Entry 2QEX (X-ray diffraction, 2.90 A resolution); this record covers chains 0 and B of the 31 polymer chains in the assembly.

[Chain 0]
Molecule: 23S ribosomal RNA
Organism: Haloarcula marismortui
Sequence (2772 nucleotides; numbered 1 to 2923; 151 numbers in that range are skipped by the numbering (no residue carries them; nothing is unmodelled there); the number before each row is that of its first residue):
     1 GUUGGCUACUAUGCCAGCUGGUGGAUUGCUCGGCUCAGGCGCUGAUGAAG
    51 GACGUGCCAAGCUGCGAUAAGCCAUGGGGAGCCGCACGGAGGCGAAGAAC
   101 CAUGGAUUUCCGAAUGAGAAUCUCU
   128 AACAAUUGCUUCGCGCAAUGAGGAACCCCGAGAACUGAAACAUCUCAGUA
   178 UCGGGAGGAACAGAAAACGCAAUGUGAUGUCGUUAGUAACCGCGAGUGAA
   228 CGCGAUACAGCCCAAACCGAAGCCCUCACGGGCAAUGUGGUGUCAGGGCU
   278 ACCUCUCAUCAGCCGACCGUCUCGACGAAGUCUCUUGGAACAGAGCGUGA
   328 UACAGGGUGACAACCCCGUACUCGAGACCAGUACGACGUGCGGUAGUGCC
   378 AGAGUAGCGGGGGUUGGAUAUCCCUCGCGAAUAACGCAGGCAUCGACUGC
   428 GAAGGCUAAACACAACCUGAGACCGAUAGUGAACAAGUAGUGUGAACGAA
   478 CGCUGCAAAGUACCCUCAGAAGGGAGGCGAAAUAGAGCAUGAAAUCAGUU
   528 GGCGAUCGAGCGACAGGGCAUACAAGGUCCCUCGACGAAUGACCGACGCG
   578 CGAGCGUCCAGUAAGACUCACGGGAAGCCGAUGUUCUGUCGUACGUUUUG
   628 AAAAACGAGCCAGGGAGUGUGUCUGCAUGGCAAGUCUAACCGGAGUAUCC
   678 GGGGAGGCACAGGGAAACCGACAUGGCCGCAGGGCUU
   716 GCCCGAGGGCCGCCGUCUUCAAGGGCGGGGAGCCAUGUGGACACGACCCG
   766 AAUCCGGACGAUCUACGCAUGGACAAGAUGAAGCGUGCCGAAAGGCACGU
   816 GGAAGUCUGUUAGAGUUGGUGUCCUACAAUACCCUCUCGUGAUCUAUGUG
   866 UAGGGGUGAAAGGCCCAUCGAGUCCGGCAACAGCUGGUUCCAAUCGAAAC
   916 AUGUCGAAGCAUGACCUCCGCCGAGGUAGUCUGUGAGGUAGAGCGACCGA
   966 UUGGU
   999 CCUGUCAAACUCCAAACUUACAGACGCCGUUUGACGCGGGGAUUCCGGUG
  1049 CGCGGGGUAAGCCUGUGUACCAGGAGGGGAACAACCCAGAGAUAGGUUAA
  1099 GGUCCCCAAGUGUGGAUUAAGUGUAAUCCUCUGAAGGUGGUCUCGAGCCC
  1149 UAGACAGCCGGGAGGUGAGCUUAGAAGCAGCUACCCUCUAAGAAAAGCGU
  1199 AACAGCUUACCGGCCGAGGUUUGAGGCGCCCAAAAUGAUCGGGACUCAAA
  1249 UCCACCACCGAGACCUGUCCGUACCACUCAUACUGGUAAUCGAGUAGAUU
  1299 GGCGCUCUAAUUGGAUGGAAGUAGGGGUGAAAACUCCUAUGGACCGAUUA
  1349 GUGACGAAAAUCCUGGCCAUAGUAGCAGCGAUAGUCGGGUGAGAACCCCG
  1399 ACGGCCUAAUGGAUAAGGGUUCCUCAGCACUGCUGAUCAGCUGAGGGUUA
  1449 GCCGGUCCUAAGUCAUACCGCAACUCGACUAUGACGAAAUGGGAAACGGG
  1499 UUAAUAUUCCCGUGCCACUAUGCAGUGAAAGUUGACGCCCUGGGGUCGAU
  1549 CACGCUGGGCA
  1561 UCGCCCAGUCGAACCGUCCAACUCCGUGGAAGCCGUAAUGGCAGGAAGCG
  1611 GACGAACGGCGGCAUAGGGAAACGUGAUUCAACCUGGGGCCCAUGAAAAG
  1661 ACGAGCAUAGUGUCCGUACCGAGAACCGACACAGGUGUCCAUGGCGGCGA
  1711 AAGCCAAGGCCUGUCGGGAGCAACCAACGUUAGGGAAUUCGGCAAGUUAG
  1761 UCCCGUACCUUCGGAAGAAGGGAUGCCUGCUCCGGAACGGAGCAGGUCGC
  1811 AGUGACUCGGAAGCUCGGACUGUCUAGUAACAACAUAGGUGACCGCAAAU
  1861 CCGCAAGGACUCGUACGGUCACUGAAUCCUGCCCAGUGCAGGUAUCUGAA
  1911 CACCUCGUACAAGAGGACGAAGGACCUGUCAACGGCGGGGG
  1964 UCUUAAGGUAGCGUAGUACCUUGCCGCAUCAGUAGCGGCUUGCAUGAAUG
  2014 GAUUAACCAGAGCUUCACUGUCCCAACGUUGGGCCCGGUGAACUGUACAU
  2064 UCCAGUGCGGAGUCUGGAGACACCCAGGGGGAAGCGAAGACCCUAUGGAG
  2114 CUUUACUGCAGGCUGUCGCUGAG
  2237 GACUCUCACUCCGGGAGGAGGACACCGAUAGCCGGGCAGUUUGACUGGGG
  2287 CGGUACGCGCUCGAAAAGAUAUCGAGCGCGCCCUAUGGCUAUCUCAGCCG
  2337 GG
  2344 GACCCGGCGAAGAGUGCAAGAGCAAAAGAUAGCUUGACAGUGUUCUUCCC
  2394 AACGAGGAACGCUGACGCGAAAGCGUGGUCUAGCGAACCAAUUAGCCUGC
  2444 UUGAUGCGGGCAAUUGAUGACAGAAAAGCUACCCUAGGGAUAACAGAGUC
  2494 GUCACUCGCAAGAGCACAUAUCGACCGAGUGGCUUGCUACCUCGAUGUCG
  2544 GUUCCCUCCAUCCUGCCCGUGCAGAAGCGGGCAAGGGUGAGGUUGUUCGC
  2594 CUAUUAAAGGAGGUCGUGAGCUGGGUUUAGACCGUCGUGAGACAGGUCGG
  2644 CUGCUAUCUACUGGGUGUGUA
  2667 GGUGUCUGACAAGAACGACCGUAUAGUACGAGAGGAACUACGGUUGGUGG
  2717 CCACUGGUGUACCGGUUGUUCGAGAGAGCACGUGCCGGGUAGCCACGCCA
  2767 CACGGGGUAAGAGCUGAACGCAUCUAAGCUCGAAACCCACUUGGAAAAGA
  2817 GACACCGCCGAGGUCCCGCGUACAAGACGCGGUCGAUAGACUCGGGGUGU
  2867 GCGCGUCGAGGUAACGAGACGUUAAGCCCACGAGCACUAACAGACCAAAG
  2917 CCAUCAU
Unresolved in the structure: 1-9, 2915-2923
Modified residues: 1MA (6-hydro-1-methyladenosine-5'-monophosphate) at position 628, OMU (o2'-methyluridine 5'-monophosphate) at position 2587, OMG (o2'-methylguanosine-5'-monophosphate) at position 2588, UR3 (3-methyluridine-5'-monophoshate) at position 2619, PSU (pseudouridine-5'-monophosphate) at position 2621
Ion coordination: Mg2+ site 1 near G28 (its only coordinating residue here); Na+ site 1: C40, G41, C443; Na+ site 2: G56, G61; Na+ site 3: G66, U107, U108; Mg2+ site 2 near U115 (its only coordinating residue here); Na+ site 4: C130, U146, G147; Na+ site 5 near C141 (its only coordinating residue here); Mg2+ site 3: C162, U2276; K+ site 1: C162, U163, U172; Mg2+ site 4: A165, A167, C168; Na+ site 6: A165, A166, A167; Mg2+ site 5: A166, G219; 64 more Na+ sites not listed; 88 more Mg2+ sites not listed; 1 more K+ sites not listed
Small-molecule neighbours: negamycin: U22, G24, U510, A511, C515, A516, U517, G518, U1338, G1339

[Chain B]
Protein: 50S ribosomal protein L3P
Organism: Haloarcula marismortui
UniProtKB: P20279 (RL3_HALMA); residues 0-337 here correspond to UniProt positions 1-338 (UniProt number = residue number + 1)
Chain sequence (338 residues; numbered 0 to 337; the number before each row is that of its first residue; numbering starts at 0):
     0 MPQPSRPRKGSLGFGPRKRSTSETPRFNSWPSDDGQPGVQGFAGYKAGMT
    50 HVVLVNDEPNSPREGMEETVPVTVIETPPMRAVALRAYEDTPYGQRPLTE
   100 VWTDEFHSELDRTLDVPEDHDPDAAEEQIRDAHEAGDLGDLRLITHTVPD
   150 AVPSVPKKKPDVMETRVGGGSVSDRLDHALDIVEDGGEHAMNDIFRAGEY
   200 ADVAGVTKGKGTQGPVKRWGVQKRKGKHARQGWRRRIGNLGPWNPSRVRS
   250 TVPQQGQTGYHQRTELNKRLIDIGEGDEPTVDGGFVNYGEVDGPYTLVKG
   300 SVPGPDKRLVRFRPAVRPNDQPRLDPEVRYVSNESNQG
Unresolved in the structure: 0
Ion coordination: Na+ site 1: Arg-229 (shared with G836(0), U837(0), A1736(0) of chain 0); Mg2+ site 1: Gln-230 (shared with G836(0), U2615(0) of chain 0); Na+ site 2 near Gln-230 (its only coordinating residue here); Mg2+ site 2: Asn-335 (shared with A2757(0) of chain 0)

[How chain 0 and chain B interact]
Residue-residue contacts (328; chain 0 residue first):
  U835(0) / Lys-226(B)  phosphate contact
  U835(0) / Arg-229(B)  salt bridge to the phosphate
  U835(0) / Gln-230(B)  hydrogen bond to the phosphate
  G836(0) / Arg-229(B)  sugar contact
  G836(0) / Gln-230(B)  phosphate contact
  U837(0) / Gln-230(B)  phosphate contact
  U1234(0) / Pro-244(B)  base contact
  U1234(0) / Arg-246(B)  hydrogen bond to the base
  U1234(0) / Arg-248(B)  sugar contact
  A1732(0) / Thr-211(B)  hydrogen bond to the sugar
  A1732(0) / Gln-212(B)  sugar contact
  A1733(0) / Thr-211(B)  sugar contact
  A1733(0) / Gln-212(B)  sugar contact
  A1733(0) / Gly-213(B)  hydrogen bond to the phosphate
  A1733(0) / Gln-254(B)  sugar contact
  C1734(0) / Gly-213(B)  phosphate contact
  C1734(0) / Arg-234(B)  salt bridge to the phosphate
  C1734(0) / Arg-235(B)  hydrogen bond to the sugar
  C1735(0) / Gly-231(B)  sugar contact
  C1735(0) / Trp-232(B)  phosphate contact
  C1735(0) / Arg-233(B)  hydrogen bond to the phosphate
  C1735(0) / Arg-234(B)  hydrogen bond to the phosphate
  C1735(0) / Arg-235(B)  salt bridge to the phosphate
  A1736(0) / Gly-231(B)  phosphate contact
  A1736(0) / Arg-233(B)  salt bridge to the phosphate
  G1751(0) / Lys-226(B)  hydrogen bond to the base
  C1753(0) / Lys-226(B)  sugar contact
  C1753(0) / Arg-229(B)  hydrogen bond to the base
  A1754(0) / Arg-229(B)  hydrogen bond to the sugar
  U2034(0) / Gly-225(B)  hydrogen bond to the phosphate
  C2035(0) / Lys-224(B)  phosphate contact
  C2035(0) / Gly-225(B)  hydrogen bond to the phosphate
  C2036(0) / Lys-224(B)  salt bridge to the phosphate
  C2037(0) / Lys-224(B)  hydrogen bond to the phosphate
  A2038(0) / Gln-221(B)  phosphate contact
  A2038(0) / Lys-222(B)  hydrogen bond to the phosphate
  A2038(0) / Lys-224(B)  salt bridge to the phosphate
  A2039(0) / Lys-222(B)  phosphate contact
  A2039(0) / Arg-234(B)  salt bridge to the phosphate
  C2065(0) / Arg-246(B)  hydrogen bond to the phosphate
  C2066(0) / Pro-244(B)  phosphate contact
  C2066(0) / Arg-246(B)  salt bridge to the phosphate
  A2089(0) / Gln-254(B)  base contact
  G2090(0) / Gln-253(B)  hydrogen bond to the base
  G2090(0) / Gln-254(B)  sugar contact
  G2091(0) / Arg-235(B)  phosphate contact
  G2091(0) / Leu-239(B)  base contact
  G2091(0) / Gln-253(B)  hydrogen bond to the base
  G2092(0) / Trp-232(B)  hydrogen bond to the phosphate
  G2092(0) / Arg-235(B)  salt bridge to the phosphate
  G2092(0) / Leu-239(B)  sugar contact
  G2093(0) / Asn-238(B)  phosphate contact
  G2093(0) / Leu-239(B)  hydrogen bond to the phosphate
  G2093(0) / Gly-240(B)  sugar contact
  G2093(0) / Pro-241(B)  hydrogen bond to the sugar
  G2093(0) / Trp-242(B)  hydrogen bond to the sugar
  G2093(0) / Pro-244(B)  sugar contact
  G2093(0) / Ser-245(B)  hydrogen bond to the base
  G2093(0) / Arg-246(B)  base contact
  G2093(0) / Val-247(B)  base contact
  G2094(0) / Trp-242(B)  sugar contact
  G2094(0) / Ser-245(B)  sugar contact
  A2096(0) / Trp-242(B)  sugar contact
  G2544(0) / His-227(B)  base contact
  U2545(0) / Gln-2(B)  hydrogen bond to the phosphate
  U2546(0) / Gln-2(B)  hydrogen bond to the base
  U2546(0) / Gln-221(B)  sugar contact
  U2546(0) / Ile-236(B)  sugar contact
  U2546(0) / Gly-237(B)  hydrogen bond to the sugar
  U2546(0) / Asn-238(B)  base contact
  C2547(0) / Gln-2(B)  base contact
  C2547(0) / Arg-5(B)  salt bridge to the phosphate
  C2547(0) / Lys-8(B)  phosphate contact
  C2547(0) / Val-220(B)  phosphate contact
  C2547(0) / Gln-221(B)  hydrogen bond to the phosphate
  C2547(0) / Asn-238(B)  hydrogen bond to the base
  C2547(0) / Val-251(B)  sugar contact
  C2547(0) / Pro-252(B)  phosphate contact
  C2548(0) / Arg-5(B)  salt bridge to the phosphate
  C2548(0) / Arg-7(B)  phosphate contact
  C2548(0) / Lys-8(B)  hydrogen bond to the phosphate
  C2548(0) / Pro-241(B)  base contact
  C2548(0) / Arg-248(B)  sugar contact
  C2548(0) / Thr-250(B)  hydrogen bond to the sugar
  C2548(0) / Val-251(B)  sugar contact
  C2548(0) / Pro-252(B)  sugar contact
  C2549(0) / Arg-7(B)  salt bridge to the phosphate
  C2549(0) / Arg-248(B)  hydrogen bond to the sugar
  C2549(0) / Thr-250(B)  sugar contact
  G2580(0) / Pro-6(B)  phosphate contact
  U2581(0) / Ser-4(B)  hydrogen bond to the phosphate
  U2581(0) / Arg-5(B)  phosphate contact
  U2581(0) / Pro-6(B)  phosphate contact
  G2582(0) / Pro-3(B)  phosphate contact
  G2582(0) / Ser-4(B)  hydrogen bond to the phosphate
  A2583(0) / Pro-3(B)  phosphate contact
  C2591(0) / Pro-1(B)  phosphate contact
  G2606(0) / Pro-241(B)  base contact
  G2606(0) / Asn-243(B)  hydrogen bond to the sugar
  U2607(0) / Trp-242(B)  stacking on the base
  U2607(0) / Asn-243(B)  hydrogen bond to the phosphate
  G2609(0) / Asn-238(B)  base contact
  G2609(0) / Gly-240(B)  base contact
  G2609(0) / Pro-241(B)  sugar contact
  G2609(0) / Trp-242(B)  hydrogen bond to the sugar
  U2610(0) / Asn-238(B)  base contact
  U2610(0) / Trp-242(B)  phosphate contact
  G2613(0) / Arg-223(B)  sugar contact
  G2613(0) / Trp-232(B)  sugar contact
  G2613(0) / Gly-237(B)  base contact
  C2614(0) / Arg-223(B)  hydrogen bond to the sugar
  C2614(0) / His-227(B)  hydrogen bond to the sugar
  C2614(0) / Gln-230(B)  phosphate contact
  C2614(0) / Trp-232(B)  sugar contact
  U2615(0) / Lys-226(B)  phosphate contact
  U2615(0) / His-227(B)  hydrogen bond to the sugar
  U2615(0) / Gln-230(B)  phosphate contact
  G2616(0) / Lys-226(B)  salt bridge to the phosphate
  A2653(0) / Arg-246(B)  sugar contact
  A2653(0) / Val-247(B)  hydrogen bond to the sugar
  C2654(0) / Val-247(B)  sugar contact
  C2654(0) / Arg-248(B)  sugar contact
  C2654(0) / Ser-249(B)  phosphate contact
  C2654(0) / Gln-253(B)  hydrogen bond to the base
  U2655(0) / Arg-217(B)  hydrogen bond to the sugar
  U2655(0) / Ser-249(B)  phosphate contact
  U2655(0) / Gln-253(B)  hydrogen bond to the sugar
  U2655(0) / Gln-254(B)  hydrogen bond to the sugar
  G2656(0) / Pro-15(B)  phosphate contact
  G2656(0) / Arg-16(B)  hydrogen bond to the phosphate
  G2656(0) / Lys-17(B)  phosphate contact
  G2656(0) / Arg-217(B)  hydrogen bond to the phosphate
  G2656(0) / Gly-255(B)  sugar contact
  G2656(0) / Gln-256(B)  hydrogen bond to the sugar
  G2657(0) / Lys-17(B)  phosphate contact
  G2657(0) / Arg-18(B)  hydrogen bond to the phosphate
  G2657(0) / Gln-256(B)  sugar contact
  G2658(0) / Arg-18(B)  salt bridge to the phosphate
  G2668(0) / Asp-114(B)  hydrogen bond to the base
  U2669(0) / Thr-112(B)  hydrogen bond to the sugar
  U2669(0) / Leu-113(B)  sugar contact
  U2669(0) / Asp-114(B)  sugar contact
  G2670(0) / Arg-85(B)  base contact
  G2670(0) / Thr-112(B)  sugar contact
  G2670(0) / Leu-113(B)  sugar contact
  G2670(0) / Val-161(B)  sugar contact
  U2671(0) / Arg-25(B)  salt bridge to the phosphate
  U2671(0) / Arg-85(B)  hydrogen bond to the base
  U2671(0) / Val-161(B)  phosphate contact
  U2671(0) / Glu-163(B)  hydrogen bond to the sugar
  C2672(0) / Arg-25(B)  salt bridge to the phosphate
  C2672(0) / Arg-85(B)  hydrogen bond to the sugar
  C2672(0) / Tyr-87(B)  hydrogen bond to the sugar
  C2672(0) / Pro-96(B)  sugar contact
  C2672(0) / Arg-141(B)  phosphate contact
  C2672(0) / Glu-163(B)  hydrogen bond to the phosphate
  U2673(0) / Tyr-87(B)  sugar contact
  U2673(0) / Gln-94(B)  hydrogen bond to the sugar
  U2673(0) / Arg-141(B)  salt bridge to the phosphate
  G2674(0) / Tyr-92(B)  sugar contact
  G2674(0) / Gly-93(B)  phosphate contact
  G2674(0) / Gln-94(B)  hydrogen bond to the phosphate
  A2678(0) / Leu-11(B)  hydrogen bond to the sugar
  A2678(0) / Gly-12(B)  base contact
  G2679(0) / Leu-11(B)  sugar contact
  G2679(0) / Gly-12(B)  sugar contact
  A2681(0) / Gly-9(B)  base contact
  A2681(0) / Ser-10(B)  hydrogen bond to the base
  C2682(0) / Arg-316(B)  salt bridge to the phosphate
  C2707(0) / Asn-59(B)  phosphate contact
  G2708(0) / Asn-59(B)  phosphate contact
  U2714(0) / Arg-7(B)  phosphate contact
  U2714(0) / Gly-9(B)  hydrogen bond to the phosphate
  U2714(0) / Ser-10(B)  hydrogen bond to the phosphate
  U2714(0) / Phe-13(B)  sugar contact
  G2715(0) / Gly-9(B)  phosphate contact
  G2715(0) / Ser-10(B)  hydrogen bond to the phosphate
  G2715(0) / Phe-13(B)  sugar contact
  G2715(0) / Arg-16(B)  salt bridge to the phosphate
  G2715(0) / Arg-262(B)  hydrogen bond to the phosphate
  G2715(0) / Glu-264(B)  hydrogen bond to the base
  G2716(0) / Thr-206(B)  sugar contact
  G2716(0) / Arg-262(B)  salt bridge to the phosphate
  G2716(0) / Glu-264(B)  hydrogen bond to the sugar
  G2716(0) / Ser-300(B)  hydrogen bond to the base
  G2716(0) / Pro-302(B)  sugar contact
  C2717(0) / Lys-45(B)  hydrogen bond to the phosphate
  C2717(0) / Met-48(B)  sugar contact
  C2717(0) / Thr-206(B)  phosphate contact
  C2717(0) / Lys-207(B)  hydrogen bond to the phosphate
  C2717(0) / Ser-300(B)  sugar contact
  C2717(0) / Val-301(B)  sugar contact
  C2717(0) / Pro-302(B)  sugar contact
  C2717(0) / Gly-303(B)  hydrogen bond to the phosphate
  C2718(0) / Lys-45(B)  salt bridge to the phosphate
  C2718(0) / Met-48(B)  sugar contact
  C2718(0) / Lys-207(B)  salt bridge to the phosphate
  C2718(0) / Gly-303(B)  phosphate contact
  A2719(0) / Met-48(B)  sugar contact
  A2719(0) / Thr-49(B)  hydrogen bond to the sugar
  A2719(0) / His-50(B)  hydrogen bond to the sugar
  A2719(0) / Pro-70(B)  base contact
  A2719(0) / Asn-335(B)  sugar contact
  C2720(0) / Glu-333(B)  phosphate contact
  U2756(0) / Gln-336(B)  phosphate contact
  U2756(0) / Gly-337(B)  hydrogen bond to the phosphate
  A2757(0) / Val-285(B)  phosphate contact
  A2757(0) / Asn-335(B)  phosphate contact
  A2757(0) / Gln-336(B)  phosphate contact
  A2757(0) / Gly-337(B)  hydrogen bond to the phosphate
  G2758(0) / Val-285(B)  phosphate contact
  C2759(0) / Lys-207(B)  salt bridge to the phosphate
  C2759(0) / Lys-209(B)  phosphate contact
  C2760(0) / Lys-209(B)  salt bridge to the phosphate
  C2760(0) / Lys-216(B)  salt bridge to the phosphate
  C2764(0) / Pro-70(B)  sugar contact
  C2765(0) / Glu-264(B)  base contact
  C2765(0) / Lys-267(B)  hydrogen bond to the sugar
  C2765(0) / Lys-298(B)  sugar contact
  C2765(0) / Gly-299(B)  sugar contact
  C2765(0) / Ser-300(B)  hydrogen bond to the base
  A2766(0) / Glu-264(B)  sugar contact
  A2766(0) / Leu-265(B)  hydrogen bond to the sugar
  A2766(0) / Asn-266(B)  sugar contact
  A2766(0) / Lys-267(B)  sugar contact
  A2766(0) / Lys-298(B)  salt bridge to the phosphate
  C2767(0) / Asn-266(B)  hydrogen bond to the phosphate
  C2767(0) / Arg-316(B)  hydrogen bond to the phosphate
  C2767(0) / Asn-318(B)  hydrogen bond to the phosphate
  A2768(0) / Arg-316(B)  hydrogen bond to the phosphate
  A2768(0) / Asn-318(B)  hydrogen bond to the phosphate
  C2806(0) / Ser-28(B)  hydrogen bond to the phosphate
  C2806(0) / Arg-316(B)  sugar contact
  U2807(0) / Gly-12(B)  base contact
  U2807(0) / Phe-13(B)  sugar contact
  U2807(0) / Asn-27(B)  hydrogen bond to the phosphate
  U2807(0) / Ser-28(B)  hydrogen bond to the phosphate
  U2807(0) / Thr-263(B)  hydrogen bond to the phosphate
  U2807(0) / Arg-312(B)  salt bridge to the phosphate
  U2808(0) / Gly-12(B)  sugar contact
  U2808(0) / Phe-13(B)  sugar contact
  U2808(0) / Gly-14(B)  hydrogen bond to the sugar
  U2808(0) / Asn-27(B)  hydrogen bond to the phosphate
  U2808(0) / Gln-261(B)  hydrogen bond to the phosphate
  U2808(0) / Arg-262(B)  phosphate contact
  U2808(0) / Thr-263(B)  hydrogen bond to the phosphate
  G2809(0) / Gly-14(B)  sugar contact
  G2809(0) / Pro-15(B)  sugar contact
  G2809(0) / Lys-17(B)  phosphate contact
  G2809(0) / Gln-261(B)  phosphate contact
  G2810(0) / Lys-17(B)  salt bridge to the phosphate
  G2810(0) / Thr-20(B)  phosphate contact
  G2815(0) / Tyr-92(B)  hydrogen bond to the base
  G2817(0) / Arg-95(B)  hydrogen bond to the sugar
  A2818(0) / Arg-95(B)  sugar contact
  A2818(0) / Pro-96(B)  hydrogen bond to the sugar
  C2819(0) / Arg-85(B)  hydrogen bond to the base
  C2819(0) / Pro-96(B)  sugar contact
  C2819(0) / Leu-97(B)  phosphate contact
  C2819(0) / Thr-98(B)  sugar contact
  C2819(0) / Glu-99(B)  hydrogen bond to the sugar
  A2820(0) / Thr-98(B)  phosphate contact
  A2820(0) / Glu-99(B)  sugar contact
  A2820(0) / Trp-101(B)  hydrogen bond to the sugar
  A2820(0) / His-119(B)  phosphate contact
  C2821(0) / Asp-114(B)  hydrogen bond to the sugar
  C2821(0) / Val-115(B)  hydrogen bond to the sugar
  C2821(0) / Pro-116(B)  sugar contact
  C2821(0) / Glu-117(B)  phosphate contact
  C2821(0) / Asp-118(B)  phosphate contact
  C2821(0) / His-119(B)  salt bridge to the phosphate
  C2822(0) / Asp-114(B)  sugar contact
  C2822(0) / Val-115(B)  sugar contact
  C2822(0) / Glu-117(B)  hydrogen bond to the phosphate
  C2822(0) / Asp-118(B)  hydrogen bond to the phosphate
  A2827(0) / Asp-114(B)  sugar contact
  G2828(0) / Asp-114(B)  phosphate contact
  U2837(0) / Glu-22(B)  base contact
  U2837(0) / Val-154(B)  base contact
  U2837(0) / Lys-156(B)  base contact
  U2837(0) / Pro-304(B)  sugar contact
  U2837(0) / Asp-305(B)  sugar contact
  U2837(0) / Lys-306(B)  base contact
  U2837(0) / Arg-307(B)  hydrogen bond to the phosphate
  A2838(0) / Lys-207(B)  phosphate contact
  A2838(0) / Gly-208(B)  hydrogen bond to the phosphate
  A2838(0) / Tyr-259(B)  sugar contact
  A2838(0) / Arg-307(B)  salt bridge to the phosphate
  C2839(0) / Arg-18(B)  sugar contact
  C2839(0) / Gly-208(B)  phosphate contact
  C2839(0) / Lys-209(B)  hydrogen bond to the phosphate
  C2839(0) / Gly-210(B)  hydrogen bond to the phosphate
  C2839(0) / Gln-256(B)  sugar contact
  A2840(0) / Gly-210(B)  phosphate contact
  A2840(0) / Thr-211(B)  hydrogen bond to the phosphate
  G2842(0) / Arg-18(B)  hydrogen bond to the base
  A2843(0) / Arg-18(B)  hydrogen bond to the base
  C2844(0) / Tyr-259(B)  sugar contact
  C2846(0) / Pro-155(B)  sugar contact
  C2846(0) / Lys-156(B)  phosphate contact
  C2846(0) / Lys-158(B)  salt bridge to the phosphate
  G2847(0) / Arg-111(B)  salt bridge to the phosphate
  G2847(0) / Pro-155(B)  sugar contact
  G2847(0) / Lys-156(B)  phosphate contact
  G2847(0) / Lys-157(B)  hydrogen bond to the phosphate
  G2847(0) / Lys-158(B)  hydrogen bond to the phosphate
  G2848(0) / Arg-111(B)  salt bridge to the phosphate
  G2848(0) / Lys-157(B)  salt bridge to the phosphate
  G2851(0) / Lys-157(B)  hydrogen bond to the phosphate
  A2852(0) / Lys-157(B)  salt bridge to the phosphate
  U2853(0) / Pro-155(B)  phosphate contact
  G2860(0) / Gly-282(B)  hydrogen bond to the base
  G2861(0) / Asp-281(B)  hydrogen bond to the sugar
  G2861(0) / Gly-282(B)  sugar contact
  G2861(0) / Ser-334(B)  hydrogen bond to the sugar
  G2861(0) / Gln-336(B)  hydrogen bond to the base
  G2862(0) / Ser-334(B)  hydrogen bond to the phosphate
  G2862(0) / Gln-336(B)  sugar contact
  C2897(0) / Phe-284(B)  sugar contact
  C2897(0) / Val-285(B)  sugar contact
  C2897(0) / Asn-286(B)  hydrogen bond to the sugar
  C2897(0) / Gln-336(B)  hydrogen bond to the base
  G2898(0) / Gly-282(B)  sugar contact
  G2898(0) / Phe-284(B)  sugar contact
  G2898(0) / Asn-286(B)  phosphate contact
  G2898(0) / Gly-288(B)  phosphate contact
  G2898(0) / Glu-289(B)  sugar contact
  A2899(0) / Glu-289(B)  sugar contact
Also at the interface, not in a pair above, chain 0 (124 interface residues in all): C1750, A2095, U2539, A2680, G2712, G2713, G2823, G2845, G2863
Also at the interface, not in a pair above, chain B (145 interface residues in all): Glu-57, Ile-143, Met-162, Val-215, Thr-257, His-260, Gly-283, Tyr-287, Val-315

[Summary]
Chain 0 and chain B form an interface of 124 and 145 residues respectively, with 115 hydrogen bonds, 35 salt
bridges and 1 aromatic stacking contact. Polar contacts include U1234(0)/Arg-246(B), G1751(0)/Lys-226(B) and
C1753(0)/Arg-229(B). Chain 0 binds negamycin. C40(0), G41(0) and C443(0) coordinate Na+ site 1.
Chain 0 is 23S ribosomal RNA and chain B is 50S ribosomal protein L3P, both from Haloarcula marismortui; the
structure, Negamycin Binds to the Wall of the Nascent Chain Exit Tunnel of the 50S Ribosomal Subunit, was
determined by X-ray diffraction.
